7SWL - chains E and F of the 7 polymer chains in the assembly; structure by electron microscopy, 2.88 A resolution.

# Chain E (and F)
Protein: Rix7
Source organism: Chaetomium thermophilum
Notes: chain F of this document is another copy of the same molecule, construct and numbering; everything in this record applies to it too
Reference sequence: G0RZG1 (G0RZG1_CHATD); residues 200-802 here = UniProt positions 200-802
Chain sequence (629 residues; each row starts with the number of its first residue):
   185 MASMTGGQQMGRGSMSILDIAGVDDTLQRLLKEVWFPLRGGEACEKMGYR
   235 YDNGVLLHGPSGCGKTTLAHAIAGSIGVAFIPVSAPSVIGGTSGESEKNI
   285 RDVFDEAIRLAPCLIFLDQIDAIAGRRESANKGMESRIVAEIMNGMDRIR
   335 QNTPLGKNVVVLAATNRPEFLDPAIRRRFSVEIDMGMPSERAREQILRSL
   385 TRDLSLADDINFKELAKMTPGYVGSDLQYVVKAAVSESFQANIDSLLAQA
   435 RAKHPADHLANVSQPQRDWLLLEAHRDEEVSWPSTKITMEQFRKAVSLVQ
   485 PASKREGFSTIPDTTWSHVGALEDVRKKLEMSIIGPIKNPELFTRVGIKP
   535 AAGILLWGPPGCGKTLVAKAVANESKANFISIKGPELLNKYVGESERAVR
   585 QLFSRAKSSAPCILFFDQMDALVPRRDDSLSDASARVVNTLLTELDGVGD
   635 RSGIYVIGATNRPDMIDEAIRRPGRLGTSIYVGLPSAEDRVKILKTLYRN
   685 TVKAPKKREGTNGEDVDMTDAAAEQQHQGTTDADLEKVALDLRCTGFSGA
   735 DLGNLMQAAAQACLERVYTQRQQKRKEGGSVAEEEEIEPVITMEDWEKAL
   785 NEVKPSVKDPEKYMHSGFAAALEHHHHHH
Unresolved in the structure: 185-198, 389-393, 426-469, 487-492, 687-713, 727-731, 751-773, 789-813 (chain F: 185-370, 440-445, 461-464, 534-535, 574-576, 610-616, 686-715, 756-772, 788-813)
Differences from the reference sequence: expression tag (185-199, 803-813); conflict Gln303 (Glu in G0RZG1), Gln602 (Glu in G0RZG1)
Bound ions: Mg2+: Thr250 (together with ATP)
Residues lining bound ligands:
  - ADP (adenosine-5'-diphosphate): His502, Val503, Gly504, Leu506, Pro544, Gly545, Cys546, Gly547, Lys548, Thr549, Leu550, Asp673, Ile677, Leu681, Gly733, Ala734
  - ATP (adenosine-5'-triphosphate), molecule 1: Asp203, Ile204, Ala205, Ser245, Gly246, Cys247, Gly248, Lys249, Thr250, Thr251, Gln303, Asn350, Ile380, Ser383, Leu384, Gly408, Ser409, Gln412
  - ATP, molecule 2: Met327, Asp331, Arg334, Ala358, Arg361, Arg362
  - ATP, molecule 3: Lys533, Arg656, Arg659

# How chain E and chain F interact
Pairs across the interface - 7 pairs, chain E then chain F:
  Thr685(E) - Arg529(F)
  Gln741(E) - Ile532(F)
  Ala744(E) - Val530(F)  hydrophobic
  Gln745(E) - Met515(F)
  Leu748(E) - Phe527(F)  hydrophobic
  Leu748(E) - Val530(F)  hydrophobic
  Val774(E) - Arg529(F)
Other interface residues (no listed pair), chain E (7 interface residues in all): Ile775
Other interface residues (no listed pair), chain F (6 interface residues in all): Gly531

# Summary
Chain E and chain F form an interface of 7 and 6 residues respectively. Bound to chain E: 3 copies of ATP and
ADP.
Both chains are Rix7 (Chaetomium thermophilum). Entry 7SWL (CryoEM structure of the N-terminal-deleted Rix7
AAA-ATPase) was determined by electron microscopy, deposited together with 7T0V and 7T3I.
